6P60 - chains A and B of the 3 polymer chains in the assembly; structure by X-ray diffraction, 2.50 A resolution.

== Chain A ==
Protein: Antibody A12V163-a.02 heavy chain
Notes: antibody fragment or engineered binder
Chain sequence (225 residues; numbered 1 to 225; the number before each row is that of its first residue):
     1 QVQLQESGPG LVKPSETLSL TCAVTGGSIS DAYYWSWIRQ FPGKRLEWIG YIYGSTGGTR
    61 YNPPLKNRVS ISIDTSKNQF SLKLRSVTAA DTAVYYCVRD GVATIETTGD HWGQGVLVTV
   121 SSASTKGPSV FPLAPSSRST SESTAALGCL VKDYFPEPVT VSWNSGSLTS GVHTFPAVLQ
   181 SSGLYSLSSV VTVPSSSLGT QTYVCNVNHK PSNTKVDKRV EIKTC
Disordered / not traced: 1, 223-225
Disulfides: Cys-22/Cys-97, Cys-149/Cys-205

== Chain B ==
Protein: Antibody A12V163-a.02 light chain
Notes: antibody fragment or engineered binder
Chain sequence (212 residues; row label = number of the first residue in the row):
     1 QFVLAQPPSV SGAPGQRVTL SCTGSNSNIG VNYVQWYQQL PGTAPKLLIY ENNKRPSGVS
    61 DRFSGSQSGT SASLTITGLQ SEDEADYYCQ CYDISLGAHV FGSGTELTVL GQPKAAPSVT
   121 LFPPSSEELQ ANKATLVCLI SDFYPGAVEV AWKADGSAVN AGVETTKPSK QSNNKYAASS
   181 YLSLTSDQWK SHKSYSCQVT HEGSTVEKTV AP
Disordered / not traced: 1
Disulfides: Cys-22/Cys-89, Cys-138/Cys-197

== Chain A / chain B interface ==
Pairs across the interface - 62 pairs, chain A then chain B:
  Gln-40(A) / Gln-39(B)  hydrogen bond
  Gln-40(A) / Tyr-88(B)
  Lys-44(A) / Asp-86(B)  salt bridge
  Lys-44(A) / Tyr-88(B)  hydrogen bond (backbone-side chain)
  Arg-45(A) / Phe-2(B)
  Leu-46(A) / Tyr-88(B)  hydrophobic
  Leu-46(A) / Phe-101(B)  hydrophobic
  Trp-48(A) / His-99(B)
  Tyr-51(A) / His-99(B)  hydrogen bond
  Asn-62(A) / Ala-98(B)
  Pro-63(A) / Leu-96(B)
  Pro-63(A) / Gly-97(B)
  Tyr-96(A) / Gln-39(B)
  Tyr-96(A) / Ala-44(B)  hydrophobic
  Glu-106(A) / Ser-57(B)  hydrogen bond (backbone-side chain)
  Thr-107(A) / Tyr-50(B)
  Thr-107(A) / Pro-56(B)
  Thr-107(A) / Ser-57(B)  hydrogen bond (backbone-backbone)
  Thr-108(A) / Pro-56(B)
  Gly-109(A) / Leu-47(B)
  Gly-109(A) / Pro-56(B)
  Asp-110(A) / Tyr-37(B)  hydrogen bond
  Asp-110(A) / Leu-47(B)
  Trp-112(A) / Tyr-37(B)  hydrophobic
  Trp-112(A) / Pro-45(B)
  Gly-113(A) / Ala-44(B)
  Val-130(A) / Glu-127(B)
  Phe-131(A) / Ser-125(B)
  Phe-131(A) / Glu-127(B)
  Phe-131(A) / Glu-128(B)
  Pro-132(A) / Ser-125(B)
  Pro-132(A) / Glu-127(B)
  Leu-133(A) / Phe-122(B)  hydrophobic
  Ala-146(A) / Phe-122(B)
  Leu-150(A) / Thr-135(B)
  Leu-150(A) / Val-137(B)  hydrophobic
  Leu-150(A) / Tyr-181(B)  hydrophobic
  Lys-152(A) / Lys-133(B)
  Lys-152(A) / Thr-135(B)
  Lys-152(A) / Ser-183(B)  hydrogen bond
  His-173(A) / Ser-141(B)
  His-173(A) / Gln-171(B)
  His-173(A) / Ala-177(B)
  Phe-175(A) / Leu-139(B)  hydrophobic
  Phe-175(A) / Ile-140(B)
  Phe-175(A) / Ala-177(B)  hydrophobic
  Phe-175(A) / Ala-178(B)
  Pro-176(A) / Thr-166(B)
  Pro-176(A) / Ser-169(B)
  Ala-177(A) / Thr-166(B)
  Val-178(A) / Glu-164(B)
  Val-178(A) / Thr-166(B)
  Val-178(A) / Tyr-181(B)  hydrophobic
  Gln-180(A) / Glu-164(B)
  Ser-181(A) / Glu-164(B)  hydrogen bond (backbone-side chain)
  Leu-187(A) / Tyr-181(B)
  Ser-188(A) / Val-137(B)
  Ser-188(A) / Leu-139(B)
  Ser-188(A) / Tyr-181(B)  hydrogen bond
  Val-190(A) / Phe-122(B)  hydrophobic
  Val-190(A) / Leu-139(B)  hydrophobic
  Lys-218(A) / Glu-127(B)  salt bridge
Other interface residues (no listed pair), chain A (45 interface residues in all): Ile-38, Glu-47, Thr-104, Ala-134, Pro-135, Ser-136, Leu-147, Gly-148, Asp-153, Leu-179, Ser-186
Other interface residues (no listed pair), chain B (40 interface residues in all): Thr-43, Thr-120, Pro-123, Thr-165, Ser-179, Val-210

== In short ==
Chain A and chain B form an interface of 45 and 40 residues respectively; the contacts include 9 hydrogen
bonds and 2 salt bridges. Polar contacts include Lys-44(A)/Asp-86(B), Lys-218(A)/Glu-127(B) and
Gln-40(A)/Gln-39(B).
Here chain A is Antibody A12V163-a.02 heavy chain and chain B is Antibody A12V163-a.02 light chain. Entry 6P60
(Vaccine-elicited NHP FP-targeting neutralizing antibody A12V163-a.02 in complex with HIV fusion peptide
(residue 512-519)) was determined by X-ray diffraction.
